PDB entry 1U24 | X-ray diffraction, 2.00 A resolution | chain A

[Chain A]
Protein: myo-inositol hexaphosphate phosphohydrolase
Organism: Selenomonas ruminantium
Notes: EC 3.1.3.72
UniProt: Q7WUJ1 (Q7WUJ1_SELRU); residues 17-335 here correspond to UniProt positions 28-346 (UniProt number = residue number + 11)
Chain sequence (337 residues; row label = number of the first residue in the row):
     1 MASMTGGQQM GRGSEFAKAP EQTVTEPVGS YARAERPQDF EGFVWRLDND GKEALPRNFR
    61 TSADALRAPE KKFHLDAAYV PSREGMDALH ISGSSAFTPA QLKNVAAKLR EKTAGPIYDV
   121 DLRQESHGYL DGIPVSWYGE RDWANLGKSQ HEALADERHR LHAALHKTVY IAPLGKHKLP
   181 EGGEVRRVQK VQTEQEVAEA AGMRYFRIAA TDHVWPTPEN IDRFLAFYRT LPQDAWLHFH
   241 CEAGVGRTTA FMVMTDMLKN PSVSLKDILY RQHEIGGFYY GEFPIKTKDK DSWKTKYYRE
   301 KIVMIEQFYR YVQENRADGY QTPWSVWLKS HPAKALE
Unresolved in the structure: 1-22, 337
Construct notes: cloning artifact (1-16, 336-337); modified residue (86, 203, 252, 254, 257, 304)
Modified / non-standard residues: Mse1, Mse4, Mse10 (selenomethionine); Mse86, Mse203, Mse252, Mse254, Mse257, Mse304 (selenomethionine; parent Met)
Reported in the primary citation:
  - conformationally variable residues (loop rearrangement): His240 to Arg247
  - mutagenesis - C241A: abolished catalytic activity
  - mutagenesis - H213A, Y298F: decreased catalytic activity
  - mutagenesis - Y138F, H151A: unchanged catalytic activity
  - catalytic residues: Asp142, Asp212, Cys241 (proposed by the authors, not directly observed)

[Summary]
From the paper: catalytic residues Asp142, Asp212 and Cys241; H213A and Y298F reduce catalytic activity; 5
substitutions were tested in all.
Chain A is myo-inositol hexaphosphate phosphohydrolase (Selenomonas ruminantium); the structure, Crystal
structure of Selenomonas ruminantium phytase, was determined by X-ray diffraction, deposited together with
1U25 and 1U26.
